5YSH - chains A and B of the 6 polymer chains in the assembly; structure by X-ray diffraction, 1.90 A resolution.

[Chain A]
Name: Diol dehydrase alpha subunit
Source organism: Klebsiella oxytoca
Notes: EC 4.2.1.28
UniProt: Q59470 (Q59470_KLEOX); numbering as in UniProt (aligned over 1-554)
Chain sequence (554 residues; each row starts with the number of its first residue):
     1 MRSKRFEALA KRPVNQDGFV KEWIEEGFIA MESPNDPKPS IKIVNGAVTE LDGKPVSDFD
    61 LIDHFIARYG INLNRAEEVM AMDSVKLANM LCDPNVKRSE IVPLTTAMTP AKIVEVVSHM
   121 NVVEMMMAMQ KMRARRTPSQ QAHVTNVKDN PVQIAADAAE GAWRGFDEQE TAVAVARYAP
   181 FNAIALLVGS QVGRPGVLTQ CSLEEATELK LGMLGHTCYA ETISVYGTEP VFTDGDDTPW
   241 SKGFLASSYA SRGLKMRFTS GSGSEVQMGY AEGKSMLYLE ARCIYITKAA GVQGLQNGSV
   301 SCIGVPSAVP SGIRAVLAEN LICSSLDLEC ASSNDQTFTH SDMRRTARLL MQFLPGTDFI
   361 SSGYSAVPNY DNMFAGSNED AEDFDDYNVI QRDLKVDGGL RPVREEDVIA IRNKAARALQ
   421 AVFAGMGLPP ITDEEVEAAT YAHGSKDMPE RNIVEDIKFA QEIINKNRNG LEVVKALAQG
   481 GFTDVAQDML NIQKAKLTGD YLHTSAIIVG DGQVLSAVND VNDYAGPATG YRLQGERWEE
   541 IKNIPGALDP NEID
Not modelled in the structure: 552-554
Sequence notes: engineered mutation Ala172 (Thr in Q59470)
Ion coordination: Ca2+: Gln141, Glu170, Glu221, Gln296, Ser362 (together with s-1,2-propanediol); K+ site 1: Leu203, Glu205, Glu208, Thr222; K+ site 2: Gly261, Ser264, Glu265, Glu280
Ligand contacts:
  - 5'-deoxyadenosine (5AD): Thr222, Ser224, Val225, Tyr226, Thr259, Ser260, Gly261, Ser264, Ser299, Val300, Ser301, Cys302
  - cobalamin (B12): Ala172, Val173, Ala174, Ala176, Ser202, Leu203, Glu204, Glu205, Thr222, Ser224, Tyr226, Asp234, Gly235, Gln267, Met268, Ser301, Cys302, Gln336, Met373, Phe374, Ala375
  - s-1,2-propanediol (PGO): Gln141, His143, Glu170, Glu221, Thr222, Gln296, Val300, Ser301, Asp335, Gln336, Ser362, Gly363, Phe374

[Chain B]
Name: Diol dehydrase beta subunit
Source organism: Klebsiella oxytoca
Notes: EC 4.2.1.28
UniProt: Q59471 (Q59471_KLEOX); residue numbers follow UniProt; this construct covers 46-224
Chain sequence (200 residues; each row starts with the number of its first residue):
    25 MSSHHHHHHS AALEVLFQGP GGFLTEVGEA RQGTQQDEVI IAVGPAFGLA QTVNIVGIPH
    85 KSILREVIAG IEEEGIKARV IRCFKSSDVA FVAVEGNRLS GSGISIGIQS KGTTVIHQQG
   145 LPPLSNLELF PQAPLLTLET YRQIGKNAAR YAKRESPQPV PTLNDQMARP KYQAKSAILH
   205 IKETKYVVTG KNPQELRVAL
Not modelled in the structure: 25-45, 223-224
Sequence notes: expression tag (25-45)
Ligand contacts: cobalamin (B12): Ile79, Asp112, Val113, Ala114, Lys135, Thr137, Leu148, Asn150, Leu153, Pro155, Gln156, Ala157, Pro158, Asn188, Ala192, Arg193, Tyr196, Gln197, Ser200

[How chain A and chain B interact]
Residue-residue contacts - 61 pairs, chain A then chain B:
  Gly18(A) - Pro194(B)  hydrogen bond (backbone-backbone)
  Trp23(A) - Lys206(B)
  Glu26(A) - Ile205(B)
  Glu26(A) - Lys209(B)  salt bridge
  Phe28(A) - Ile202(B)  hydrophobic
  Val147(A) - Thr186(B)
  Ala174(A) - Thr186(B)
  Arg177(A) - Leu151(B)  hydrogen bond (side chain-backbone)
  Arg177(A) - Tyr175(B)  hydrogen bond
  Glu204(A) - Pro146(B)
  Glu204(A) - Leu148(B)
  Glu204(A) - Ser149(B)
  Asp234(A) - Ser110(B)  hydrogen bond
  Asp234(A) - Asp112(B)
  Asp234(A) - Phe115(B)
  Gly235(A) - Leu148(B)
  Asp236(A) - Phe115(B)
  Asp236(A) - Pro147(B)
  Asp236(A) - Leu148(B)
  Val266(A) - Ile205(B)
  Gln267(A) - Gln197(B)  hydrogen bond
  Gln267(A) - Ser200(B)
  Gln267(A) - Ala201(B)
  Gln267(A) - His204(B)
  Met268(A) - His204(B)
  Gly269(A) - His204(B)
  Gly269(A) - Ile205(B)
  Gly269(A) - Thr208(B)
  Tyr270(A) - Thr208(B)
  Tyr270(A) - Val211(B)
  Ser301(A) - Arg193(B)  hydrogen bond (backbone-side chain)
  Ser301(A) - Gln197(B)  hydrogen bond (backbone-side chain)
  Cys302(A) - Gln197(B)
  Ile303(A) - Gln197(B)
  Gly304(A) - Gln197(B)  hydrogen bond (backbone-side chain)
  Gln336(A) - Arg193(B)  hydrogen bond
  Thr337(A) - Gln190(B)  hydrogen bond (side chain-backbone)
  Thr337(A) - Arg193(B)  hydrogen bond (backbone-side chain)
  Thr337(A) - Pro194(B)
  Phe338(A) - Pro194(B)
  Thr339(A) - Met191(B)
  Thr339(A) - Pro194(B)
  His340(A) - Met191(B)
  His340(A) - Pro194(B)
  His340(A) - Lys195(B)  hydrogen bond
  Asn369(A) - Asn188(B)
  Asn369(A) - Gln190(B)
  Tyr370(A) - Asn188(B)  hydrogen bond (backbone-side chain)
  Tyr370(A) - Gln190(B)
  Asn372(A) - Asn188(B)  hydrogen bond (backbone-side chain)
  Met373(A) - Thr186(B)
  Phe374(A) - Arg193(B)  hydrogen bond (backbone-side chain)
  Ala375(A) - Gln156(B)
  Ala375(A) - Asn188(B)
  Ala375(A) - Gln190(B)
  Ala375(A) - Arg193(B)  hydrogen bond (backbone-side chain)
  Gly376(A) - Gln190(B)
  Gly376(A) - Arg193(B)  hydrogen bond (backbone-side chain)
  Ile453(A) - Gln182(B)
  Val454(A) - Ser180(B)
  Val454(A) - Gln182(B)
Other interface residues (no listed pair), chain A (43 interface residues in all): Gln16, Asp17, Val20, Val175, Ala176, Thr207, Thr233, Val305, Ala308
Other interface residues (no listed pair), chain B (36 interface residues in all): Ser111, Asn150, Glu152, Pro181, Pro183, Asp189, Ala198

[Summary]
43 residues of chain A and 36 residues of chain B are in contact; the contacts include 17 hydrogen bonds and 1
salt bridge. Polar pairs include Glu26(A)-Lys209(B), Arg177(A)-Leu151(B) and Arg177(A)-Tyr175(B). Cobalamin is
bound between chain A and chain B.
Here chain A is Diol dehydrase alpha subunit and chain B is Diol dehydrase beta subunit, both from Klebsiella
oxytoca. Entry 5YSH (Diol dehydratase - alpha/T172A mutant complexed with AdoCbl, aerobically-prepared
crystal) was determined by X-ray diffraction together with 5YRT, 5YRV, 5YSN and 5YSR from the same study.
